PDB entry 2ZC9 | X-ray diffraction, 1.58 A resolution | chains L and H of the 3 polymer chains in the assembly

== Chain L ==
Name: Thrombin Light Chain
From: Homo sapiens
Notes: EC 3.4.21.5
UniProtKB: P00734 (THRB_HUMAN); residues 1-14 here correspond to UniProt positions 336-349 (UniProt number = residue number + 335)
Amino-acid sequence (36 residues; each row starts with the number of its first residue; a row labelled like 14A-14N holds insertion residues (14A, then the next letters in order)):
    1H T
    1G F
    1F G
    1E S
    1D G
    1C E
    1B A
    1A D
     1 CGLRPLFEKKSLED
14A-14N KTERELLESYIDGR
Not modelled in the structure: 1H, 1G, 1F, 1E, 1D, 14L-14N
Curated features (UniProtKB/Swiss-Prot):
  - site: Arg-14N (Cleavage)

== Chain H ==
Name: Thrombin Heavy Chain
From: Homo sapiens
Notes: EC 3.4.21.5
UniProtKB: P00734 (THRB_HUMAN); the construct lacks a stretch of the UniProt sequence and is renumbered around it, so the offset changes along the chain: 16-36 = UniProt 364-384; 37-60 = UniProt 386-409; 61-77 = UniProt 419-435; 78-97 = UniProt 437-456; 7 more segments
Amino-acid sequence (259 residues; row label = number of the first residue in the row; note: 1 number in that range is skipped by the numbering (no residue carries it; nothing is unmodelled there); a row labelled like 60A-60I holds insertion residues (60A, then the next letters in order)):
    16 IVEGSDAEIGMSPWQVMLFRK
   36A S
    37 PQELLCGASLISDRWVLTAAHCLL
60A-60I YPPWDKNFT
    61 ENDLLVRIGKHSRTRYE
   77A R
    78 NIEKISMLEKIYIHPRYNWR
   97A E
    98 NLDRDIALMKLKKPVAFSDYIHPVCLPDRETA
129A-129C ASL
   130 LQAGYKGRVTGWGNLKETWT
149A-149E ANVGK
   150 GQPSVLQVVNLPIVERPVCKDSTRIRITDNMFCAG
  184A Y
   185 KP
186A-186D DEGK
   187 RGDACEGDSGGPFVMKSP
204A-204B FN
   205 NRWYQMGIVSWGE
   219 GCD
  221A R
   222 DGKYGFYTHVFRLKKWIQKVIDQFGE
Not modelled in the structure: 148-149, 149A-149E, 247
Cystine bridges: Cys-42/Cys-58, Cys-168/Cys-182, Cys-191/Cys-220
Curated features (UniProtKB/Swiss-Prot):
  - region: Ala-183 to Val-200 (High affinity receptor-binding region which is also known as the TP508 peptide)
  - active site (Charge relay system): His-57, Asp-102, Ser-195
  - glycosylation: Asn-60G (N-linked (GlcNAc...) (complex) asparagine)

== Chain L / chain H interface ==
Cross-chain cystine bridges: Cys-1(L)/Cys-122(H)
Contacting residue pairs - 63 pairs, chain L then chain H:
  Cys-1(L) / Pro-120(H)
  Cys-1(L) / Val-121(H)
  Cys-1(L) / Cys-122(H)  disulfide
  Cys-1(L) / Arg-206(H)  hydrogen bond (backbone-side chain)
  Asp-1A(L) / His-119(H)  salt bridge
  Asp-1A(L) / Arg-206(H)
  Ala-1B(L) / Arg-206(H)  hydrogen bond (backbone-side chain)
  Glu-1C(L) / Ser-48(H)
  Glu-1C(L) / Asp-49(H)
  Glu-1C(L) / Phe-114(H)
  Glu-1C(L) / Pro-120(H)
  Gly-2(L) / Trp-29(H)
  Gly-2(L) / Pro-120(H)  hydrogen bond (backbone-backbone)
  Gly-2(L) / Cys-122(H)
  Gly-2(L) / Arg-206(H)
  Gly-2(L) / Trp-207(H)  hydrogen bond (backbone-backbone)
  Leu-3(L) / His-119(H)  hydrogen bond (backbone-side chain)
  Leu-3(L) / Asn-205(H)
  Leu-3(L) / Arg-206(H)
  Arg-4(L) / Gly-25(H)
  Arg-4(L) / Met-26(H)  hydrogen bond (side chain-backbone)
  Arg-4(L) / Pro-28(H)
  Arg-4(L) / Trp-29(H)
  Arg-4(L) / Arg-137(H)
  Arg-4(L) / Trp-207(H)
  Pro-5(L) / Ser-115(H)
  Pro-5(L) / Asp-116(H)
  Pro-5(L) / His-119(H)
  Leu-6(L) / Asp-116(H)
  Phe-7(L) / Glu-23(H)
  Phe-7(L) / Ile-24(H)
  Phe-7(L) / Gly-25(H)
  Phe-7(L) / Met-26(H)
  Glu-8(L) / Lys-202(H)  salt bridge
  Glu-8(L) / Asn-205(H)
  Glu-8(L) / Trp-207(H)  hydrogen bond
  Lys-9(L) / His-119(H)
  Asp-14(L) / Glu-23(H)
  Asp-14(L) / Met-26(H)
  Asp-14(L) / Arg-137(H)  salt bridge
  Asp-14(L) / Trp-207(H)
  Lys-14A(L) / Glu-23(H)  hydrogen bond (backbone-side chain)
  Thr-14B(L) / Arg-137(H)  hydrogen bond
  Thr-14B(L) / Asn-159(H)  hydrogen bond
  Glu-14C(L) / Arg-137(H)
  Glu-14C(L) / Lys-202(H)  salt bridge
  Glu-14E(L) / Lys-135(H)  salt bridge
  Glu-14E(L) / Asn-159(H)  hydrogen bond
  Glu-14E(L) / Tyr-184A(H)  hydrogen bond
  Glu-14E(L) / Lys-186D(H)  salt bridge
  Leu-14F(L) / Lys-135(H)
  Leu-14F(L) / Gly-136(H)
  Leu-14F(L) / Asn-159(H)
  Leu-14F(L) / Trp-207(H)  hydrophobic
  Ser-14I(L) / Gly-133(H)
  Ser-14I(L) / Tyr-134(H)
  Ser-14I(L) / Lys-135(H)  hydrogen bond (side chain-backbone)
  Tyr-14J(L) / Tyr-134(H)  hydrophobic
  Tyr-14J(L) / Lys-135(H)  hydrogen bond (side chain-backbone)
  Tyr-14J(L) / Met-201(H)
  Tyr-14J(L) / Lys-202(H)
  Tyr-14J(L) / Pro-204(H)
  Ile-14K(L) / Tyr-134(H)  hydrogen bond (backbone-side chain)
Also at the interface, not in a pair above, chain L (22 interface residues in all): Leu-14G
Also at the interface, not in a pair above, chain H (30 interface residues in all): Ile-47

== Overview ==
The interface between chain L and chain H involves 22 residues on one side and 30 on the other; the contacts
include 1 disulfide bond, 15 hydrogen bonds and 6 salt bridges. Polar contacts include Asp-1A(L)/His-119(H),
Glu-8(L)/Lys-202(H) and Glu-14E(L)/Lys-135(H).
Chain L is Thrombin Light Chain and chain H is Thrombin Heavy Chain, both from Homo sapiens; the structure,
Thrombin in complex with Inhibitor, was determined by X-ray diffraction (same publication as 2ZDA, 2ZFP, 2ZGX,
2ZO3, 3DHK, 3DUX and 3F68).
